Entry 8VNC (X-ray diffraction, 1.62 A resolution); this record covers chains A and B of the 6 polymer chains in the assembly.

[Chain A]
Name: Intron-encoded endonuclease I-PpoI
From: Physarum polycephalum
Notes: EC 3.1.-.-
UniProt: Q94702 (PPO1_PHYPO); residue numbers follow UniProt; this construct covers 2-163
Amino-acid sequence (162 residues; numbered 2 to 163; the number before each row is that of its first residue):
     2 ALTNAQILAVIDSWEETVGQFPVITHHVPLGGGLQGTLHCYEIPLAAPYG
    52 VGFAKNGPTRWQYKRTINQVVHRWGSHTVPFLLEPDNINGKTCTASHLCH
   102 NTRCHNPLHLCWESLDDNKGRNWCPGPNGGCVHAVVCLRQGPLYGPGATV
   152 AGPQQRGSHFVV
Metal / ion sites: Zn2+ site 1: Cys41, Cys100, Cys105, His110; Mg2+: Asn119 (shared with 1 residue of chain D); Zn2+ site 2: Cys125, Cys132, His134, Cys138
Reported in the primary citation:
  - catalytic residues: His98
  - mutagenesis - H78A/H98A, H98A: decreased catalytic activity
  - mutagenesis - H78A: unchanged catalytic activity

[Chain B]
Name: Intron-encoded endonuclease I-PpoI
From: Physarum polycephalum
Notes: EC 3.1.-.-
UniProt: Q94702 (PPO1_PHYPO); residues 202-363 here correspond to UniProt positions 2-163 (UniProt number = residue number - 200)
Amino-acid sequence (162 residues; each row starts with the number of its first residue):
   202 ALTNAQILAVIDSWEETVGQFPVITHHVPLGGGLQGTLHCYEIPLAAPYG
   252 VGFAKNGPTRWQYKRTINQVVHRWGSHTVPFLLEPDNINGKTCTASHLCH
   302 NTRCHNPLHLCWESLDDNKGRNWCPGPNGGCVHAVVCLRQGPLYGPGATV
   352 AGPQQRGSHFVV
Metal / ion sites: Zn2+ site 1: Cys241, Cys300, Cys305, His310; Mg2+: Asn319 (shared with 1 residue of chain C); Zn2+ site 2: Cys325, Cys332, His334, Cys338

[How chain A and chain B interact]
Contacting residue pairs - 122 pairs, chain A then chain B:
  Leu9(A) - Arg357(B)
  Ile12(A) - Arg357(B)
  Asp13(A) - Arg357(B)  salt bridge
  Glu16(A) - Gln356(B)
  Glu16(A) - Arg357(B)  hydrogen bond (side chain-backbone)
  Glu16(A) - Gly358(B)  hydrogen bond (side chain-backbone)
  Glu16(A) - His360(B)
  Glu16(A) - Phe361(B)
  Glu17(A) - His360(B)
  Val19(A) - Phe361(B)  hydrophobic
  Gly20(A) - Phe361(B)
  Leu39(A) - Val363(B)
  His40(A) - Val362(B)
  His40(A) - Val363(B)  hydrogen bond (side chain-backbone)
  Tyr42(A) - His360(B)  hydrogen bond (side chain-backbone)
  Tyr42(A) - Phe361(B)  hydrophobic
  Tyr42(A) - Val362(B)
  Phe82(A) - Ala352(B)  hydrophobic
  Phe82(A) - Gly353(B)
  Glu85(A) - Ala352(B)
  Pro86(A) - Val351(B)
  Ile89(A) - Val351(B)  hydrophobic
  Asn90(A) - Ala349(B)
  Cys94(A) - Val351(B)  hydrophobic
  Leu99(A) - Pro354(B)  hydrophobic
  Asn107(A) - Phe361(B)
  Asn107(A) - Val362(B)  hydrogen bond (side chain-backbone)
  Pro108(A) - Pro354(B)
  Pro108(A) - Gln355(B)  hydrogen bond (backbone-backbone)
  Pro108(A) - Phe361(B)
  Leu109(A) - Pro354(B)
  Leu109(A) - Gln355(B)
  Leu109(A) - Gln356(B)
  Leu109(A) - Phe361(B)
  Leu109(A) - Val362(B)
  Leu109(A) - Val363(B)
  His110(A) - Val363(B)  hydrogen bond (side chain-backbone)
  Leu111(A) - Gly353(B)
  Leu111(A) - Pro354(B)
  Cys112(A) - Thr350(B)
  Cys112(A) - Ala352(B)
  Trp113(A) - Thr350(B)
  Trp113(A) - Val351(B)  hydrogen bond (backbone-backbone)
  Trp113(A) - Ala352(B)  hydrogen bond (backbone-backbone)
  Glu114(A) - Thr350(B)  hydrogen bond
  Asp117(A) - Trp324(B)  hydrogen bond (backbone-side chain)
  Asp117(A) - Leu344(B)
  Asp118(A) - Gly348(B)
  Asp118(A) - Ala349(B)  hydrogen bond (side chain-backbone)
  Asp118(A) - Thr350(B)
  Lys120(A) - Trp324(B)
  Gly121(A) - Trp324(B)
  Arg122(A) - Thr350(B)  hydrogen bond
  Trp124(A) - Asp317(B)  hydrogen bond (side chain-backbone)
  Trp124(A) - Lys320(B)
  Trp124(A) - Gly321(B)
  Trp124(A) - Trp324(B)  hydrophobic
  Val133(A) - Tyr345(B)
  Val133(A) - Gly346(B)
  Val133(A) - Pro347(B)
  His134(A) - Pro347(B)
  Ala135(A) - Pro347(B)  hydrogen bond (backbone-backbone)
  Val136(A) - Thr350(B)
  Val136(A) - Pro354(B)
  Leu144(A) - Asp317(B)
  Tyr145(A) - Val333(B)
  Gly146(A) - Val333(B)
  Pro147(A) - Val333(B)
  Pro147(A) - His334(B)
  Pro147(A) - Ala335(B)  hydrogen bond (backbone-backbone)
  Gly148(A) - Asp318(B)
  Ala149(A) - Ile289(B)
  Ala149(A) - Asp318(B)  hydrogen bond (backbone-side chain)
  Thr150(A) - Cys312(B)
  Thr150(A) - Trp313(B)
  Thr150(A) - Glu314(B)  hydrogen bond
  Thr150(A) - Asp318(B)
  Thr150(A) - Arg322(B)  hydrogen bond
  Thr150(A) - Val336(B)
  Val151(A) - Glu285(B)
  Val151(A) - Pro286(B)  hydrophobic
  Val151(A) - Ile289(B)  hydrophobic
  Val151(A) - Cys294(B)  hydrophobic
  Val151(A) - Trp313(B)  hydrogen bond (backbone-backbone)
  Ala152(A) - Phe282(B)  hydrophobic
  Ala152(A) - Glu285(B)
  Ala152(A) - Cys312(B)
  Ala152(A) - Trp313(B)  hydrogen bond (backbone-backbone)
  Gly153(A) - Phe282(B)
  Gly153(A) - Leu311(B)
  Pro154(A) - Leu299(B)  hydrophobic
  Pro154(A) - Pro308(B)
  Pro154(A) - Leu309(B)
  Pro154(A) - Leu311(B)
  Pro154(A) - Val336(B)
  Gln155(A) - Pro308(B)  hydrogen bond (backbone-backbone)
  Gln155(A) - Leu309(B)
  Gln156(A) - Glu216(B)
  Gln156(A) - Leu309(B)
  Arg157(A) - Leu209(B)
  Arg157(A) - Ile212(B)
  Arg157(A) - Asp213(B)  salt bridge
  Arg157(A) - Glu216(B)  hydrogen bond (backbone-side chain)
  Gly158(A) - Glu216(B)  hydrogen bond (backbone-side chain)
  His160(A) - Glu216(B)
  His160(A) - Glu217(B)
  His160(A) - Tyr242(B)  hydrogen bond (backbone-side chain)
  Phe161(A) - Glu216(B)
  Phe161(A) - Val219(B)  hydrophobic
  Phe161(A) - Gly220(B)
  Phe161(A) - Tyr242(B)
  Phe161(A) - Asn307(B)
  Phe161(A) - Pro308(B)
  Phe161(A) - Leu309(B)
  Val162(A) - His240(B)
  Val162(A) - Tyr242(B)  hydrogen bond (backbone-side chain)
  Val162(A) - Asn307(B)  hydrogen bond (backbone-side chain)
  Val162(A) - Leu309(B)
  Val163(A) - Leu239(B)
  Val163(A) - His240(B)  hydrogen bond (backbone-side chain)
  Val163(A) - Leu309(B)
  Val163(A) - His310(B)  hydrogen bond (backbone-side chain)
Also at the interface, not in a pair above, chain A (55 interface residues in all): Leu139
Also at the interface, not in a pair above, chain B (56 interface residues in all): Pro281, Asn290, Leu339

[In short]
55 residues of chain A face 56 of chain B across their interface, with 29 hydrogen bonds and 2 salt bridges.
Polar pairs include Asp13(A)-Arg357(B), Arg157(A)-Asp213(B) and Glu16(A)-Arg357(B). Cys41(A), Cys100(A),
Cys105(A) and His110(A) form the Zn2+ site 1. The paper reports the catalytic residue His98(A); H78A/H98A and
H98A of chain A reduce catalytic activity.
Both chains are Intron-encoded endonuclease I-PpoI (Physarum polycephalum). Entry 8VNC (Homing endonuclease
I-PpoI-DNA complex:reaction at pH8.0 (Tris) with 500 uM Mg2+ for 320s) was determined by X-ray diffraction
(same publication as 8VMO, 8VMP, 8VMQ, 8VMR, 8VMS, 8VMT and 35 further entries).
